3BUA - chains B and C of the 8 polymer chains in the assembly; structure by X-ray diffraction, 2.50 A resolution.

# Chain B (and C)
Name: Telomeric repeat-binding factor 2
Organism: Homo sapiens
Notes: fragment: TRFH domain, dimerization domain; chain C of this document is another copy of the same molecule, construct and numbering; everything in this record applies to it too
Reference sequence: Q15554 (TERF2_HUMAN); residue numbers follow UniProt; this construct covers 42-245
Sequence (204 residues; each row starts with the number of its first residue):
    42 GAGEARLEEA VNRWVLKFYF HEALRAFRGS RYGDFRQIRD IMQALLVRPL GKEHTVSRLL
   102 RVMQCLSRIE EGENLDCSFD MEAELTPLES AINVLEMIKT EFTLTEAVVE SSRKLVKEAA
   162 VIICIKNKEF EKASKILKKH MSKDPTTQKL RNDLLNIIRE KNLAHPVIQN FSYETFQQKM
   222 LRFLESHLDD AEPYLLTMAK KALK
Disordered / not traced: 42-43
Reported in the primary citation:
  - mutagenesis - F120A: unchanged binding to TIN2

# Chain B / chain C interface
Residue-residue contacts (13):
  Lys167(B) with Ser213(C)
  Gln210(B) with Ser213(C); Thr216(C), hydrogen bond (backbone-side chain); Lys220(C), hydrogen bond
  Asn211(B) with Asn211(C), hydrogen bond (side chain-backbone)
  Phe212(B) with Ser213(C)
  Ser213(B) with Lys167(C), hydrogen bond; Phe212(C), hydrogen bond (side chain-backbone); Ser213(C)
  Thr216(B) with Lys167(C); Ile209(C); Gln210(C)
  Lys220(B) with Gln210(C)
Other interface residues (no listed pair), chain B (11 interface residues in all): Ser71, Lys169, Ile209, Glu215
Other interface residues (no listed pair), chain C (11 interface residues in all): Arg69, Asn168, Glu215

# Summary
Chain B and chain C each contribute 11 residues to their interface; the contacts include 5 hydrogen bonds.
Polar pairs include Gln210(B)-Thr216(C), Gln210(B)-Lys220(C) and Asn211(B)-Asn211(C). The paper reports that
F120A of chain B leaves binding to TIN2 unchanged.
Both chains are Telomeric repeat-binding factor 2 (Homo sapiens). Entry 3BUA (Crystal Structure of TRF2 TRFH
domain and APOLLO peptide complex) was determined by X-ray diffraction, deposited together with 3BQO and 3BU8.
